Entry 1G6H (X-ray diffraction, 1.60 A resolution); this record covers chain A.

== Chain A ==
Name: High-affinity branched-chain amino acid transport ATP-binding protein
From: Methanocaldococcus jannaschii
UniProt: Q58663 (LIVG_METJA); numbering as in UniProt (aligned over 1-257)
Chain sequence (257 residues; each row starts with the number of its first residue):
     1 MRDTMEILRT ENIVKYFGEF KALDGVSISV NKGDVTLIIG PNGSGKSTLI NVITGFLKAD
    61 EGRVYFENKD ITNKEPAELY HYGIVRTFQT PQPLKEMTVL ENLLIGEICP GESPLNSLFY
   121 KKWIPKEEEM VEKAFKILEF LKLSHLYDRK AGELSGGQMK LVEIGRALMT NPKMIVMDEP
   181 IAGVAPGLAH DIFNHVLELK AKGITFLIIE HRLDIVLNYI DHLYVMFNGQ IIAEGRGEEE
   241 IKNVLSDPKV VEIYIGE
Disordered / not traced: 1-3
Construct notes: conflict C109 (Asn in Q58663)
Curated features (UniProtKB/Swiss-Prot):
  - binding site (ATP): G40 to S47
Metal / ion sites: Mg2+: S47 (together with ADP); methyl mercury ion near C109 (its only coordinating residue here)
Small-molecule neighbours: ADP (adenosine-5'-diphosphate): F17, F20, A22, P41, N42, G43, S44, G45, K46, S47, T48
What the authors report for this chain:
  - conformationally variable residues (side-chain flip): Q89, H211, R212, I255 to E257
  - contacts within the chain: N42-E257, E179-E210 (water-mediated contact), H211-E257, R212-E257

== Summary ==
Ligands of chain A: ADP. Curated annotation (UniProt) lists 8 ATP-binding residues. From the paper:
conformational variability at Q89, H211 and R212 among others; contacts within the chain involving N42, E257
and E179 among others.
Chain A is High-affinity branched-chain amino acid transport ATP-binding protein (Methanocaldococcus
jannaschii); the structure, Crystal structure of the ADP conformation of MJ1267, an ATP-binding cassette of an
abc transporter, was determined by X-ray diffraction (same publication as 1GAJ).
